9F7L - chains A and M of the 16 polymer chains in the assembly; structure by X-ray diffraction, 2.20 A resolution.

== Chain A (and M) ==
Name: 3'-5' exonuclease
Organism: Bartonella henselae
Notes: chain M of this document is another copy of the same molecule, construct and numbering; everything in this record applies to it too
UniProtKB: X5MEI1 (X5MEI1_BARHN); residue numbers follow UniProt; this construct covers 1-206
Chain sequence (207 residues; each row starts with the number of its first residue; numbering starts at 0):
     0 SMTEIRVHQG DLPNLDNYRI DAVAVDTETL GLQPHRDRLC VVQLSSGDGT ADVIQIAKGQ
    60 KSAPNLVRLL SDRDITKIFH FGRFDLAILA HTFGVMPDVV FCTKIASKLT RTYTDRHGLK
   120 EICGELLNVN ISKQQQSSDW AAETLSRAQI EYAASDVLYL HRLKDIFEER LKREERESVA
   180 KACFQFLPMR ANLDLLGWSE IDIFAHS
Disordered / not traced: 0, 134-136 (chain M: 0)
Sequence notes: expression tag (0)
Ion coordination: Na+ site 1: Asp25, Thr26, Glu27, Asp155 (shared with 1 residue of chain B); Na+ site 2: Asp25, His79, Asp84
From the paper describing this entry:
  - mutagenesis - F80H, I87F, H205Y: unchanged catalytic activity

== How chain A and chain M interact ==
Contacting residue pairs (8; chain A residue first):
  Gln32(A) with Gly196(M)
  Arg35(A) with Leu195(M); Gly196(M), hydrogen bond (side chain-backbone); Trp197(M)
  Leu195(A) with Arg35(M)
  Gly196(A) with Gln32(M), hydrogen bond (backbone-side chain); Arg35(M)
  Trp197(A) with Arg35(M)

== In short ==
Chain A and chain M each contribute 5 residues to their interface; the contacts include 2 hydrogen bonds.
Among the polar pairs are Arg35(A)-Gly196(M) and Gly196(A)-Gln32(M). Asp25(A), Thr26(A), Glu27(A) and
Asp155(A) coordinate Na+ site 1. From the paper: F80H, I87F and H205Y of chain A leave catalytic activity
unchanged.
Both chains are 3'-5' exonuclease (Bartonella henselae). Entry 9F7L (Bartonella henselae NrnC bound to
deoxy-pGG) was determined by X-ray diffraction together with 9F7D, 9F7G and 9F7M from the same study.
